5Y2B - chain A; structure by X-ray diffraction, 2.20 A resolution.

[Chain A]
Molecule: insect group II chitinase
From: Ostrinia furnacalis
Chain sequence (377 residues; row label = number of the first residue in the row; note: 10 numbers in that range are skipped by the numbering (no residue carries them; nothing is unmodelled there)):
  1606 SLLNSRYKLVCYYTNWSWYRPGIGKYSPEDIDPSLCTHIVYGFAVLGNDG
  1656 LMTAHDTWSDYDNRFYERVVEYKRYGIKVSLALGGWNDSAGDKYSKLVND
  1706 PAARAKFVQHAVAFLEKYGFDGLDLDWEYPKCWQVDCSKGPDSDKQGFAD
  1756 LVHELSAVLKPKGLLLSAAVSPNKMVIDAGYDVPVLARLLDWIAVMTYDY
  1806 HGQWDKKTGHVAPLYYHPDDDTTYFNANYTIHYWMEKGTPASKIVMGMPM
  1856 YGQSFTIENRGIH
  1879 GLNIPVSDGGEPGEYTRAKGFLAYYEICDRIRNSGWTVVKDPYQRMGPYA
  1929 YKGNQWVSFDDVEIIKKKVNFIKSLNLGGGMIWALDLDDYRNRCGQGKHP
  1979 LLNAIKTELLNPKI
Cystine bridges: Cys1616-Cys1641, Cys1737-Cys1742, Cys1906-Cys1972
Glycans and other covalent adducts: N-acetylglucosamine (NAG) linked to Asn1833
From the paper describing this entry:
  - binding site for N-acetylglucosamine: Trp1621, Tyr1624, Trp1691, Asn1692, Asp1731, Tyr1803, Tyr1805, Trp1809, Arg1895, Trp1961
  - catalytic residues: Asp1731

[Summary]
Covalently linked N-acetylglucosamine: at Asn1833. The paper reports the catalytic residue Asp1731; a binding
site for N-acetylglucosamine at Trp1621, Tyr1624 and Trp1691 among others.
Chain A is insect group II chitinase (Ostrinia furnacalis); the structure, Crystal structure of Ostrinia
furnacalis Group II chitinase catalytic domain 1 in complex with HEPTA-N-ACETYLCHITOOCTAOSE (NAG)7, was
determined by X-ray diffraction (same publication as 5Y29, 5Y2A and 5Y2C).
